7QT0 - chains A and I of the 12 polymer chains in the assembly; structure by X-ray diffraction, 2.07 A resolution.

Chain A (and I):
Protein: Antibody heavy chain
From: Mus musculus
Notes: antibody fragment or engineered binder; chain I of this document is another copy of the same molecule, construct and numbering; everything in this record applies to it too
Amino-acid sequence (225 residues; each row starts with the number of its first residue):
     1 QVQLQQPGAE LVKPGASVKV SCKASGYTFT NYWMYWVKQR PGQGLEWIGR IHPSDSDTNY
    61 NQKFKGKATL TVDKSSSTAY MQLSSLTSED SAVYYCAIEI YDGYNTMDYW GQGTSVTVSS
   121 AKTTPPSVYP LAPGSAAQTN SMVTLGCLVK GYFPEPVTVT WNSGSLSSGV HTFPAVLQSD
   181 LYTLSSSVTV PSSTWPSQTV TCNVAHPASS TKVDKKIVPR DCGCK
Disordered / not traced: 135-139, 221-225 (chain I: 134-139, 220-225)
Disulfide bonds: Cys22-Cys96, Cys147-Cys202

Interface between chain A and chain I:
Contacting residue pairs - 9 pairs, chain A then chain I:
  Pro196(A) - Val218(I)
  Ser197(A) - Lys216(I)
  Ser197(A) - Val218(I)
  Gln198(A) - Lys216(I)
  Thr199(A) - Thr199(I)
  Lys216(A) - Ser197(I)
  Val218(A) - Pro196(I)
  Val218(A) - Ser197(I)
  Pro219(A) - Pro219(I)  hydrophobic
Interface residues without a listed pair, chain A (8 interface residues in all): Arg220

Overview:
8 residues of chain A face 6 of chain I across their interface.
Chain A and chain I are both Antibody heavy chain (Mus musculus); the structure, Antibody FenAb136 - fentanyl
complex, was determined by X-ray diffraction, deposited together with 7QT2, 7QT3 and 7QT4.
